Entry 1Q3V (X-ray diffraction, 2.91 A resolution); this record covers chains D and B of the 10 polymer chains in the assembly.

# Chain D
Molecule: loxP DNA
Sequence (37 nucleotides; numbered 100 to 136; the number before each row is that of its first residue):
   100 GGATAACTTC GTATAGCATA CATTATACGA AGTTATC

# Chain B
Protein: Cre recombinase
Source organism: Enterobacteria phage P1
UniProtKB: P06956 (RECR_BPP1); residues 1-343 here = UniProt positions 1-343
Sequence (347 residues; each row starts with the number of its first residue; numbers below 1 keep their minus sign (Phe-3 is residue -3)):
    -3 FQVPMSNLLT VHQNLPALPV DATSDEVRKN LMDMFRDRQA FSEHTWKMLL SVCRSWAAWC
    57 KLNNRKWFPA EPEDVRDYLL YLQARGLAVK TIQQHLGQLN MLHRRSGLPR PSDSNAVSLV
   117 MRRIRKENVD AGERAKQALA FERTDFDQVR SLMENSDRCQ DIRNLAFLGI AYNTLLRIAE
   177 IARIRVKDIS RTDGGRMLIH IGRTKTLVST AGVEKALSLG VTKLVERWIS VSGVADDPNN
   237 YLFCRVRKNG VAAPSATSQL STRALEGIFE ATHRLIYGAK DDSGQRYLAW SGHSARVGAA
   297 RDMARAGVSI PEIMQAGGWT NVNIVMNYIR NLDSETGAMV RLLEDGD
Not modelled in the structure: -3 to 19, 342-343
Sequence notes: cloning artifact (-3 to 0)
Curated features (UniProtKB/Swiss-Prot):
  - active site: Arg173, His289, Arg292, Trp315, Tyr324 (O-(3'-phospho-DNA)-tyrosine intermediate)
Reported in the primary citation:
  - catalytic residues: His289, Tyr324
  - binding site for loxP DNA: Lys201, Trp315
  - binding site for loxP DNA: His289, Tyr324
  - catalytic residues: Lys201 (citing earlier work)

# Chain D / chain B interface
Contacting residue pairs (51; chain D residue first):
  DT118(D) with Arg121(B), hydrogen bond to the phosphate
  DA119(D) with Gln89(B), phosphate contact; Arg118(B), phosphate contact; Arg121(B), salt bridge to the phosphate
  DC120(D) with Arg106(B), salt bridge to the phosphate; Ser108(B), phosphate contact
  DA121(D) with Arg100(B), salt bridge to the phosphate; Arg106(B), salt bridge to the phosphate
  DT122(D) with Phe37(B), phosphate contact; Thr41(B), sugar contact; Met97(B), sugar contact; Arg100(B), salt bridge to the phosphate; Arg101(B), salt bridge to the phosphate
  DT123(D) with Phe37(B), phosphate contact; Ser38(B), hydrogen bond to the phosphate; Thr41(B), hydrogen bond to the phosphate; Gln90(B), base contact; Lys201(B), hydrogen bond to the base
  DA124(D) with Ser38(B), hydrogen bond to the phosphate; His40(B), salt bridge to the phosphate; Met44(B), base contact; Gln90(B), base contact; Arg173(B), phosphate contact; Arg199(B), salt bridge to the phosphate; Thr200(B), phosphate contact; Lys201(B), sugar contact
  DT125(D) with His40(B), base contact; Lys43(B), hydrogen bond to the base; Arg173(B), phosphate contact; Ile174(B), hydrogen bond to the phosphate; Ala175(B), hydrogen bond to the phosphate; Glu262(B), sugar contact; His289(B), sugar contact
  DA126(D) with Glu262(B), phosphate contact; Arg282(B), hydrogen bond to the sugar; Tyr283(B), sugar contact; Ser287(B), hydrogen bond to the phosphate; Gly288(B), hydrogen bond to the phosphate; His289(B), hydrogen bond to the phosphate
  DC127(D) with Arg259(B), base contact; Glu262(B), base contact; Arg282(B), phosphate contact; Tyr283(B), hydrogen bond to the phosphate; Ser287(B), phosphate contact
  DG128(D) with Arg259(B), hydrogen bond to the base; Lys276(B), salt bridge to the phosphate
  DA134(D) with Arg243(B), sugar contact; Lys244(B), base contact
  DT135(D) with Lys244(B), hydrogen bond to the base; Asn245(B), hydrogen bond to the phosphate
  DC136(D) with Asn245(B), phosphate contact
Other interface residues (no listed pair), chain D (16 interface residues in all): DA129, DT133
Other interface residues (no listed pair), chain B (36 interface residues in all): Gly93, Gln94, Leu284, Asn319

# Overview
16 residues of chain D and 36 residues of chain B are in contact, with 16 hydrogen bonds and 9 salt bridges.
Among the polar pairs are DT123(D)-Lys201(B), DT125(D)-Lys43(B) and DG128(D)-Arg259(B). The paper reports
catalytic residues His289(B), Tyr324(B) and Lys201(B); a binding site for loxP DNA at Lys201(B), Trp315(B) and
His289(B) among others.
Chain D is loxP DNA and chain B is Cre recombinase (Enterobacteria phage P1); the structure, Crystal structure
of a wild-type Cre recombinase-loxP synapse: phosphotyrosine covalent intermediate, was determined by X-ray
diffraction (same publication as 1NZB, 1OUQ and 1Q3U).
